9H3L - chains A and G of the 13 polymer chains in the assembly; structure by electron microscopy, 5.84 A resolution (low resolution: residue-level contacts below are approximate; hydrogen-bond / salt-bridge calls are withheld).

Chain A:
Molecule: 23S ribosomal RNA
Organism: Escherichia coli
Sequence (2904 nucleotides; each row starts with the number of its first residue):
     1 GGUUAAGCGACUAAGCGUACACGGUGGAUGCCCUGGCAGUCAGAGGCGAU
    51 GAAGGACGUGCUAAUCUGCGAUAAGCGUCGGUAAGGUGAUAUGAACCGUU
   101 AUAACCGGCGAUUUCCGAAUGGGGAAACCCAGUGUGUUUCGACACACUAU
   151 CAUUAACUGAAUCCAUAGGUUAAUGAGGCGAACCGGGGGAACUGAAACAU
   201 CUAAGUACCCCGAGGAAAAGAAAUCAACCGAGAUUCCCCCAGUAGCGGCG
   251 AGCGAACGGGGAGCAGCCCAGAGCCUGAAUCAGUGUGUGUGUUAGUGGAA
   301 GCGUCUGGAAAGGCGCGCGAUACAGGGUGACAGCCCCGUACACAAAAAUG
   351 CACAUGCUGUGAGCUCGAUGAGUAGGGCGGGACACGUGGUAUCCUGUCUG
   401 AAUAUGGGGGGACCAUCCUCCAAGGCUAAAUACUCCUGACUGACCGAUAG
   451 UGAACCAGUACCGUGAGGGAAAGGCGAAAAGAACCCCGGCGAGGGGAGUG
   501 AAAAAGAACCUGAAACCGUGUACGUACAAGCAGUGGGAGCACGCUUAGGC
   551 GUGUGACUGCGUACCUUUUGUAUAAUGGGUCAGCGACUUAUAUUCUGUAG
   601 CAAGGUUAACCGAAUAGGGGAGCCGAAGGGAAACCGAGUCUUAACUGGGC
   651 GUUAAGUUGCAGGGUAUAGACCCGAAACCCGGUGAUCUAGCCAUGGGCAG
   701 GUUGAAGGUUGGGUAACACUAACUGGAGGACCGAACCGACUAAUGUUGAA
   751 AAAUUAGCGGAUGACUUGUGGCUGGGGGUGAAAGGCCAAUCAAACCGGGA
   801 GAUAGCUGGUUCUCCCCGAAAGCUAUAUAAGUAGCGCCUCGUGAAUUCAU
   851 CUCCGGGGGUAGAGCACUGUUUCGGCAAGGGGGUCAUCCCGACUUACCAA
   901 CCCGAUGCAAACUGCGAAUACCGGAGAAUGUUAUCACGGGAGACACACGG
   951 CGGGUGCUAACGUCCGUCGUGAAGAGGGAAACAACCCAGACCGCCAGCUA
  1001 AGGUCCCAAAGUCAUGGUUAAGUGGGAAACGAUGUGGGAAGGCCCAGACA
  1051 GCCAGGAUGUUGGCUUAGAAGCAGCCAUCAUUUAAAGAAAGCGUAAUAGC
  1101 UCACUGGUCGAGUCGGCCUGCGCGGAAGAUGUAACGGGGCUAAACCAUGC
  1151 ACCGAAGCUGCGGCAGCGACGCUUAUGCGUUGUUGGGUAGGGGAGCGUUC
  1201 UGUAAGCCUGCGAAGGUGUGCUGUGAGGCAUGCUGGAGGUAUCAGAAGUG
  1251 CGAAUGCUGACAUAAGUAACGAUAAAGCGGGUGAAAAGCCCGCUCGCCGG
  1301 AAGACCAAGGGUUCCUGUCCAACGUUAAUCGGGGCAGGGUGAGUCGACCC
  1351 CUAAGGCGAGGCCGAAAGGCGUAGUCGAUGGGAAACAGGUUAAUAUUCCU
  1401 GUACUUGGUGUUACUGCGAAGGGGGGACGGAGAAGGCUAUGUUGGCCGGG
  1451 CGACGGUUGUCCCGGUUUAAGCGUGUAGGCUGGUUUUCCAGGCAAAUCCG
  1501 GAAAAUCAAGGCUGAGGCGUGAUGACGAGGCACUACGGUGCUGAAGCAAC
  1551 AAAUGCCCUGCUUCCAGGAAAAGCCUCUAAGCAUCAGGUAACAUCAAAUC
  1601 GUACCCCAAACCGACACAGGUGGUCAGGUAGAGAAUACCAAGGCGCUUGA
  1651 GAGAACUCGGGUGAAGGAACUAGGCAAAAUGGUGCCGUAACUUCGGGAGA
  1701 AGGCACGCUGAUAUGUAGGUGAGGUCCCUCGCGGAUGGAGCUGAAAUCAG
  1751 UCGAAGAUACCAGCUGGCUGCAACUGUUUAUUAAAAACACAGCACUGUGC
  1801 AAACACGAAAGUGGACGUAUACGGUGUGACGCCUGCCCGGUGCCGGAAGG
  1851 UUAAUUGAUGGGGUUAGCGCAAGCGAAGCUCUUGAUCGAAGCCCCGGUAA
  1901 ACGGCGGCCGUAACUAUAACGGUCCUAAGGUAGCGAAAUUCCUUGUCGGG
  1951 UAAGUUCCGACCUGCACGAAUGGCGUAAUGAUGGCCAGGCUGUCUCCACC
  2001 CGAGACUCAGUGAAAUUGAACUCGCUGUGAAGAUGCAGUGUACCCGCGGC
  2051 AAGACGGAAAGACCCCGUGAACCUUUACUAUAGCUUGACACUGAACAUUG
  2101 AGCCUUGAUGUGUAGGAUAGGUGGGAGGCUUUGAAGUGUGGACGCCAGUC
  2151 UGCAUGGAGCCGACCUUGAAAUACCACCCUUUAAUGUUUGAUGUUCUAAC
  2201 GUUGACCCGUAAUCCGGGUUGCGGACAGUGUCUGGUGGGUAGUUUGACUG
  2251 GGGCGGUCUCCUCCUAAAGAGUAACGGAGGAGCACGAAGGUUGGCUAAUC
  2301 CUGGUCGGACAUCAGGAGGUUAGUGCAAUGGCAUAAGCCAGCUUGACUGC
  2351 GAGCGUGACGGCGCGAGCAGGUGCGAAAGCAGGUCAUAGUGAUCCGGUGG
  2401 UUCUGAAUGGAAGGGCCAUCGCUCAACGGAUAAAAGGUACUCCGGGGAUA
  2451 ACAGGCUGAUACCGCCCAAGAGUUCAUAUCGACGGCGGUGUUUGGCACCU
  2501 CGAUGUCGGCUCAUCACAUCCUGGGGCUGAAGUAGGUCCCAAGGGUAUGG
  2551 CUGUUCGCCAUUUAAAGUGGUACGCGAGCUGGGUUUAGAACGUCGUGAGA
  2601 CAGUUCGGUCCCUAUCUGCCGUGGGCGCUGGAGAACUGAGGGGGGCUGCU
  2651 CCUAGUACGAGAGGACCGGAGUGGACGCAUCACUGGUGUUCGGGUUGUCA
  2701 UGCCAAUGGCACUGCCCGGUAGCUAAAUGCGGAAGAGAUAAGUGCUGAAA
  2751 GCAUCUAAGCACGAAACUUGCCCCGAGAUGAGUUCUCCCUGACCCUUUAA
  2801 GGGUCCUGAAGGAACGUUGAAGACGACGACGUUGAUAGGCCGGGUGUGUA
  2851 AGCGCAGCGAUGCGUUGAGCUAACCGGUACUAAUGAACCGUGAGGCUUAA
  2901 CCUU
Disordered / not traced: 685-793, 865-914, 1032-1122, 1687-1701, 1769-1983, 2054-2509, 2587-2607, 2904

Chain G:
Molecule: Large ribosomal subunit protein uL6
Organism: Escherichia coli
UniProtKB: P0AG55 (RL6_ECOLI); residues 1-176 here correspond to UniProt positions 2-177 (UniProt number = residue number + 1)
Amino-acid sequence (176 residues; row label = number of the first residue in the row):
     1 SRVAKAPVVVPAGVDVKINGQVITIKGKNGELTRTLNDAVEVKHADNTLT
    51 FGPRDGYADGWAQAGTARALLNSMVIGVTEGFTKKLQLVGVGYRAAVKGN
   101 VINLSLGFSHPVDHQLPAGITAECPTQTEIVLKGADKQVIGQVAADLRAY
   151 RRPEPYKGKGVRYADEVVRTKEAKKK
UniProt features mapped onto this chain:
  - modified residue: Lys43 (N6-acetyllysine)

How chain A and chain G interact:
Residue-residue contacts - 41 pairs, chain A then chain G:
  A2531(A) - Tyr156(G)
  A2531(A) - Ala173(G)
  A2531(A) - Lys176(G)
  A2657(A) - Tyr93(G)
  A2657(A) - Lys159(G)
  C2658(A) - Glu154(G)
  C2658(A) - Tyr156(G)
  C2658(A) - Lys157(G)
  C2658(A) - Lys159(G)
  G2659(A) - Tyr156(G)
  G2659(A) - Lys157(G)
  G2659(A) - Glu172(G)
  A2660(A) - Glu172(G)
  G2661(A) - Lys176(G)
  C2666(A) - Gly107(G)
  C2666(A) - Arg151(G)
  C2667(A) - Ser109(G)
  G2668(A) - Ser109(G)
  G2668(A) - His110(G)
  U2743(A) - Arg152(G)
  G2744(A) - Ala145(G)
  G2744(A) - Arg148(G)
  G2744(A) - Arg152(G)
  C2745(A) - Lys137(G)
  C2745(A) - Gly141(G)
  C2745(A) - Tyr163(G)
  U2746(A) - Lys137(G)
  A2748(A) - Val3(G)
  A2749(A) - Arg2(G)
  G2751(A) - Arg2(G)
  A2757(A) - Asp59(G)
  A2757(A) - Thr66(G)
  A2758(A) - Arg34(G)
  A2758(A) - Gln63(G)
  A2758(A) - Thr66(G)
  A2758(A) - Leu70(G)
  G2759(A) - Arg34(G)
  G2759(A) - Leu70(G)
  G2759(A) - Gln138(G)
  C2760(A) - Gln138(G)
  A2761(A) - Gln142(G)
Other interface residues (no listed pair), chain A (22 interface residues in all): A2665
Other interface residues (no listed pair), chain G (31 interface residues in all): Ser1, Ala62, Phe108, Lys175

Overview:
22 residues of chain A face 31 of chain G across their interface.
Chain A is 23S ribosomal RNA and chain G is Large ribosomal subunit protein uL6, both from Escherichia coli;
the structure, 50S subunit precursor C_(L29)-/(L22)-, was determined by electron microscopy (same publication
as 9H3K, 9HAL and 9HAM).
